7ZMK - chains A and E of the 24 polymer chains in the assembly; structure by X-ray diffraction, 3.40 A resolution.

[Chain A]
Protein: Microfibril-associated glycoprotein 4
From: Homo sapiens
UniProt: P55083 (MFAP4_HUMAN); residues -20 to 234 here correspond to UniProt positions 1-255 (UniProt number = residue number + 21)
Chain sequence (255 residues; each row starts with the number of its first residue; numbers below 1 keep their minus sign (Met-20 is residue -20)):
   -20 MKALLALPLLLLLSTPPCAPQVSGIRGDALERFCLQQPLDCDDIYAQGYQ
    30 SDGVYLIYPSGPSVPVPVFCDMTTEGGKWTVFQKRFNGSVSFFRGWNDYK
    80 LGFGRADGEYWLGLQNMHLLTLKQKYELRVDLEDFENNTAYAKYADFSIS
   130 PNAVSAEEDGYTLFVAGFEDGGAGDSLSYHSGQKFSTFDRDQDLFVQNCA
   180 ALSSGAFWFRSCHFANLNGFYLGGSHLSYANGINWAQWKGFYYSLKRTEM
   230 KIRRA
Not modelled in the structure: -20 to 13
Curated features (UniProtKB/Swiss-Prot):
  - motif: Arg5 to Asp7 (Cell attachment site)
  - glycosylation (N-linked (GlcNAc...) asparagine): Asn66, Asn116
Small-molecule neighbours: Ca2+ (CA): Asp170, Asp172, Phe174, Val175, Gln176, Asn177

[Chain E]
Protein: heavy chain of antibody AS0326
From: Mus musculus
Notes: antibody fragment or engineered binder
Chain sequence (222 residues; each row starts with the number of its first residue):
     1 QMQLVQSGPEVKKPGTSVKVSCKASGFTFTSYWMHWVRQARGQRLEWIGV
    51 IHPNSGNTKYNEKFRSRVTMTTDTSTSTAYMELRSLRSDDTAVYYCAREM
   101 WNYGNSWYFDVWGQGTTVTVSSASTKGPSVFPLAPSSKSTSGGTAALGCL
   151 VKDYFPEPVTVSWNSGALTSGVHTFPAVLQSSGLYSLSSVVTVPSSSLGT
   201 QTYICNVNHKPSNTKVDKKVEP

[Interface between chain A and chain E]
Pairs across the interface (25):
  Tyr24(A) with Trp33(E), hydrogen bond (backbone-side chain); Glu99(E), hydrogen bond; Trp107(E), hydrogen bond
  Ala25(A) with Ser31(E); His52(E), hydrogen bond (backbone-side chain)
  Gln26(A) with His52(E); Asn54(E), hydrogen bond (backbone-side chain); Ser55(E)
  Gly27(A) with Trp33(E); His52(E); Ser55(E), hydrogen bond (backbone-side chain); Asn57(E), hydrogen bond (backbone-side chain)
  Tyr28(A) with Trp33(E); Ser55(E); Asn57(E)
  Gln29(A) with Trp33(E)
  Thr52(A) with Trp107(E)
  Glu54(A) with Asn105(E)
  Gly55(A) with Asn105(E); Trp107(E), hydrogen bond (backbone-side chain)
  Lys57(A) with Tyr103(E); Gly104(E)
  Arg232(A) with Gly104(E)
  Arg233(A) with Tyr103(E)
  Ala234(A) with Tyr103(E)
Interface residues without a listed pair, chain A (16 interface residues in all): Met51, Gly56, Gln103
Interface residues without a listed pair, chain E (14 interface residues in all): Trp101, Asn102, Ser106

[Summary]
The interface between chain A and chain E involves 16 residues on one side and 14 on the other, with 8
hydrogen bonds. Polar pairs include Tyr24(A)-Trp33(E), Tyr24(A)-Glu99(E) and Tyr24(A)-Trp107(E). Chain A binds
Ca2+.
Here chain A is Microfibril-associated glycoprotein 4 (Homo sapiens) and chain E is heavy chain of antibody
AS0326 (Mus musculus). Entry 7ZMK (Structure of human MFAP4 in complex with the Fab fragment of the AS0326
monoclonal antibody) was determined by X-ray diffraction.
